PDB entry 5IJK | X-ray diffraction, 2.50 A resolution | chains A and C of the 3 polymer chains in the assembly

== Chain A ==
Molecule: 1E03 Fab fragment heavy chain
Source organism: Homo sapiens
Notes: antibody fragment or engineered binder
Chain sequence (228 residues; numbered 1 to 232 plus 2 insertion-coded residues; 6 numbers in that range are skipped by the numbering (no residue carries them; nothing is unmodelled there); the number before each row is that of its first residue):
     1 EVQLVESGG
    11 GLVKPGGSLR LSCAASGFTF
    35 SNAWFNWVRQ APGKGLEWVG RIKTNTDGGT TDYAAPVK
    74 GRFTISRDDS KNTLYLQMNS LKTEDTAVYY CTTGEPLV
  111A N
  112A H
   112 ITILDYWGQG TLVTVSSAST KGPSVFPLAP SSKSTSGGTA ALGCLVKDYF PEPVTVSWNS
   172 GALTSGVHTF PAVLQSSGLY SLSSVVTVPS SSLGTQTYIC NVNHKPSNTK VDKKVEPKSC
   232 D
Unresolved in the structure: 142-147, 203-207, 229-232
Disulfide bonds: Cys-23/Cys-104, Cys-155/Cys-211

== Chain C ==
Molecule: 1E03 Fab fragment light chain
Source organism: Homo sapiens
Notes: antibody fragment or engineered binder
Chain sequence (221 residues; row label = number of the first residue in the row; note: 13 numbers in that range are skipped by the numbering (no residue carries them; nothing is unmodelled there)):
     1 DIVMTQSPDS LAVSLGERAT INCKSSQSVL YSSNNKNYLA WYQQKPGQPP KLLIYWA
    65 STRESGVP
    74 DRFSGSG
    83 SGTDFTLTIS SLQAEDVAVY YCQQYYR
   113 TPPLTFGGGT KVEIKRTVAA PSVFIFPPSD EQLKSGTASV VCLLNNFYPR EAKVQWKVDN
   173 ALQSGNSQES VTEQDSKDST YSLSSTLTLS KADYEKHKVY ACEVTHQGLS SPVTKSFNRG
   233 EC
Unresolved in the structure: 232-234
Disulfide bonds: Cys-23/Cys-104, Cys-154/Cys-214

== How chain A and chain C interact ==
Contacting residue pairs (63):
  Gln-44(A) with Gln-44(C), hydrogen bond; Tyr-103(C), hydrogen bond
  Lys-48(A) with Tyr-103(C)
  Gly-49(A) with Tyr-103(C)
  Leu-50(A) with Pro-50(C), hydrophobic; Tyr-103(C), hydrophobic; Phe-118(C)
  Trp-52(A) with Pro-114(C), hydrophobic; Pro-115(C), hydrophobic; Leu-116(C)
  Arg-55(A) with Thr-113(C), hydrogen bond; Pro-114(C)
  Tyr-103(A) with Gln-44(C), hydrogen bond; Gln-48(C); Pro-49(C), hydrophobic
  His-112A(A) with Tyr-55(C)
  Thr-113(A) with Gln-105(C), hydrogen bond (backbone-side chain); Tyr-107(C); Leu-116(C)
  Ile-114(A) with Leu-52(C), hydrophobic; Tyr-55(C), hydrophobic; Tyr-107(C)
  Leu-115(A) with Tyr-42(C), hydrogen bond (backbone-side chain); Leu-52(C)
  Asp-116(A) with Leu-52(C); Glu-68(C)
  Trp-118(A) with Tyr-42(C); Pro-49(C), hydrophobic; Pro-50(C)
  Gly-119(A) with Pro-49(C)
  Phe-137(A) with Ser-141(C); Glu-143(C); Gln-144(C)
  Pro-138(A) with Ser-141(C); Glu-143(C)
  Leu-139(A) with Phe-138(C), hydrophobic; Val-153(C), hydrophobic
  Ala-140(A) with Phe-138(C)
  Thr-150(A) with Phe-136(C)
  Ala-152(A) with Phe-136(C), hydrophobic; Phe-138(C); Leu-155(C), hydrophobic
  Leu-153(A) with Phe-138(C)
  Leu-156(A) with Ser-151(C)
  Lys-158(A) with Gln-144(C); Ser-151(C)
  His-179(A) with Asn-157(C); Asn-158(C), hydrogen bond; Asp-187(C); Ser-194(C), hydrogen bond
  Phe-181(A) with Leu-155(C), hydrophobic; Ser-182(C); Thr-184(C); Ser-194(C); Leu-195(C); Ser-196(C)
  Pro-182(A) with Ser-182(C), hydrogen bond (backbone-side chain); Val-183(C)
  Val-184(A) with Gln-180(C)
  Leu-185(A) with Gln-180(C), hydrogen bond (backbone-side chain)
  Gln-186(A) with Gln-180(C)
  Ser-194(A) with Ser-196(C), hydrogen bond
  Val-196(A) with Leu-155(C), hydrophobic
Other interface residues (no listed pair), chain A (40 interface residues in all): Asn-40, Val-42, Asp-66, Gln-120, Pro-141, Ala-151, Thr-180, Thr-198, Lys-224
Other interface residues (no listed pair), chain C (38 interface residues in all): Trp-56, Thr-149, Glu-181, Thr-200

== Summary ==
Chain A and chain C form an interface of 40 and 38 residues respectively, with 11 hydrogen bonds. Polar
contacts include Gln-44(A)/Gln-44(C), Gln-44(A)/Tyr-103(C) and Arg-55(A)/Thr-113(C).
Chain A is 1E03 Fab fragment heavy chain and chain C is 1E03 Fab fragment light chain, both from Homo sapiens;
the structure, Crystal structure of anti-gliadin 1002-1E03 Fab fragment in complex of peptide PLQPEQPFP, was
determined by X-ray diffraction, deposited together with 5IK3.
